Entry 4COQ (X-ray diffraction, 1.55 A resolution); this record covers chains A and B.

[Chain A (and B)]
Name: Carbonate dehydratase
Organism: Thermovibrio ammonificans
Notes: EC 4.2.1.1; chain B of this document is another copy of the same molecule, construct and numbering; everything in this record applies to it too
UniProt: E8T502 (E8T502_THEA1); numbering as in UniProt (aligned over 1-247)
Chain sequence (247 residues; each row starts with the number of its first residue):
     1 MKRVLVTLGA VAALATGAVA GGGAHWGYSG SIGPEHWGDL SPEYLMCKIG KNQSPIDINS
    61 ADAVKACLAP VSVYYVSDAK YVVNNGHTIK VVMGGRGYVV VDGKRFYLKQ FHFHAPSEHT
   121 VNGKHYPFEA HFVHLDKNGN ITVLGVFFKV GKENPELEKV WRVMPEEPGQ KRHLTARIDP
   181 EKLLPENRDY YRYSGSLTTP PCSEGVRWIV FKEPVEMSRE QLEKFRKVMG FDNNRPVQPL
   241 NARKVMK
Disordered / not traced: 1-22 (chain B: 1-21)
Disulfide bonds: Cys47-Cys202
Bound ions: Zn2+: His112, His114, His131 (together with sulfanilamide)
Small-molecule neighbours:
  - PG6 (1-(2-methoxy-ethoxy)-2-{2-[2-(2-methoxy-ethoxy]-ethoxy}-ethane), molecule 1: Leu45, Lys48, Ile49, Lys51
  - PG6, molecule 2: Tyr74, Tyr98, Val100, Gly103, Arg105
  - PG6, molecule 3: Val83, Asn84, Asn85, Pro168, Gly169, Gln170, Lys171
  - sulfanilamide (SAN): Gln110, His112, His114, Glu118, His131, Val133, Val143, Ser196, Leu197, Thr198, Thr199, Trp208

[Interface between chain A and chain B]
Disulfides between the chains: Cys67(A)-Cys67(B)
Pairs across the interface (1; chain A residue first):
  Cys67(A) - Cys67(B)  disulfide
Interface residues without a listed pair, chain A (2 interface residues in all): Ala66
Interface residues without a listed pair, chain B (2 interface residues in all): Ala66

[In short]
The chain A/chain B interface involves 2 residues from each chain; the contacts include 1 disulfide bond.
Chain A binds sulfanilamide and 3 copies of compound PG6. His112(A), His114(A) and His131(A) coordinate Zn2+.
Chain A and chain B are both Carbonate dehydratase (Thermovibrio ammonificans); the structure, The complex of
alpha-Carbonic anhydrase from Thermovibrio ammonificans with inhibitor sulfanilamide, was determined by X-ray
diffraction together with 4UOV and 4C3T from the same study.
